Entry 6R0R (X-ray diffraction, 1.45 A resolution); this record covers chain A.

== Chain A ==
Molecule: Non-structural polyprotein
Source organism: Getah virus
UniProtKB: A0A143SL92 (A0A143SL92_GETV); residues 1-160 here correspond to UniProt positions 1333-1492 (UniProt number = residue number + 1332)
Chain sequence (168 residues; row label = number of the first residue in the row; numbers below 1 keep their minus sign (Met-1 is residue -1)):
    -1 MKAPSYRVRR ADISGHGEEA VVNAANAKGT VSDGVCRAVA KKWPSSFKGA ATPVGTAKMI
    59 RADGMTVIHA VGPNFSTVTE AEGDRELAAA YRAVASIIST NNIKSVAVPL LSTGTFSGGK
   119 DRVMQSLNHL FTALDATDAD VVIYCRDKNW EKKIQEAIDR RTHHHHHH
Not modelled in the structure: 161-166
Sequence notes: initiating methionine (-1); expression tag (0, 161-166)
Covalently attached groups: compound JNT linked to Cys34
Ligand contacts: JNT ([[(2R,3S,4R,5R)-5-(6-aminopurin-9-yl)-3,4-bis(oxidanyl)oxolan-2-yl]methoxy-oxidanyl-phosphoryl] [(2R,3S,4S)-2,3,4,5-tetrakis(oxidanyl)pentyl] hydrogen phosphate): Ala9, Asp10, Ile11, Asn21, Ala22, Ala23, Asn24, Thr28, Ser30, Asp31, Gly32, Val33, Ala36, Pro107, Leu108, Leu109, Ser110, Thr111, Gly112, Thr113, Phe114, Ser115, Tyr142, Cys143, Arg144, Trp148
From the paper describing this entry:
  - binding site for JNT: Asn24, Asp31, Cys34, Thr113
  - conformationally variable residues (loop rearrangement): Ser30 to Val33
  - catalytic residues: Cys34 (proposed by the authors, not directly observed)

== Overview ==
Covalently linked compound JNT: at Cys34. The paper reports the catalytic residue Cys34; a binding site for
JNT at Asn24, Asp31 and Cys34 among others.
Chain A is Non-structural polyprotein (Getah virus); the structure, Getah virus macro domain in complex with
ADPr covalently bond to Cys34, was determined by X-ray diffraction (same publication as 6QZU, 6R0F, 6R0G, 6R0P
and 6R0T).
